Entry 6XYR (X-ray diffraction, 2.08 A resolution); this record covers chain A.

== Chain A ==
Molecule: T4Lnano, Endolysin, Calmodulin, Calmodulin-1
From: Homo sapiens
Notes: EC 3.2.1.17
UniProtKB: chimeric construct of P00720, P0DP23: residues 37-199 from P00720 (ENLYS_BPT4) positions 2-164 (UniProt number = residue number - 35); residues 214-361 from P0DP23 positions 2-149 (UniProt number = residue number - 212)
Chain sequence (361 residues; numbered 1 to 361; the number before each row is that of its first residue):
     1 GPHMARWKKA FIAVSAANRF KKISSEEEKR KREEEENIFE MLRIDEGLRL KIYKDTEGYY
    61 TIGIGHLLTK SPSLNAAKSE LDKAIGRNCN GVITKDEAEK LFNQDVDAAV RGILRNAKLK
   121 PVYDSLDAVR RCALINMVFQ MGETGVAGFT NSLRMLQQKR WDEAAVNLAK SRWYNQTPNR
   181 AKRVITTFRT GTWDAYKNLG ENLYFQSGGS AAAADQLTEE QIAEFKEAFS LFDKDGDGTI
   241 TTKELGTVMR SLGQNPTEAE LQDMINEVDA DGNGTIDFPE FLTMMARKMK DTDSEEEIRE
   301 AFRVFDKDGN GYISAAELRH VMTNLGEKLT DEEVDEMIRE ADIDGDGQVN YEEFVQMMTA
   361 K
Unresolved in the structure: 1-3, 207-215, 361
Construct notes: engineered mutation Gly47 (Arg12 in P00720), Arg172 (Ile137 in P00720); linker (200-213)
Ion coordination: Ca2+ site 1 near Ser152 (its only coordinating residue here); Ca2+ site 2: Asp233, Asp235, Asp237, Thr239, Glu244; Ca2+ site 3: Asp269, Asp271, Asn273, Thr275, Glu280; Ca2+ site 4: Asp306, Asp308, Asn310, Tyr312, Glu317; Ca2+ site 5: Asp342, Asp344, Asp346, Gln348, Glu353
Curated features (UniProtKB/Swiss-Prot):
  - active site (Proton donor/acceptor): Glu46, Asp55
  - binding site (substrate): Leu67, Phe139, Ser152, Asn167
  - binding site (Ca(2+)): Asp233, Asp235, Asp237, Thr239, Glu244, Asp269, Asp271, Asn273, Thr275, Glu280, Asp306, Asp308, Asn310, Tyr312, Glu317, Asp342, Asp344, Asp346, Gln348, Glu353
  - modified residue: Ala214 (N-acetylalanine), Lys234 (N6-acetyllysine), Thr257 (Phosphothreonine), Ser294 (Phosphoserine), Lys307 (N6-acetyllysine), Tyr312 (Phosphotyrosine), Ser314 (Phosphoserine), Thr323 (Phosphothreonine), Lys328 (N6,N6,N6-trimethyllysine), Tyr351 (Phosphotyrosine)
  - cross-link: Lys234 (Glycyl lysine isopeptide (Lys-Gly) (interchain with G-Cter in SUMO2))

== Summary ==
Asp233, Asp235, Asp237, Thr239 and Glu244 coordinate Ca2+ site 2. Asp269, Asp271, Asn273, Thr275 and Glu280
form the Ca2+ site 3. Curated annotation (UniProt) lists active-site residues Glu46 and Asp55, 4
substrate-binding residues and 20 Ca2+-binding residues.
Chain A is T4Lnano, Endolysin, Calmodulin, Calmodulin-1 (Homo sapiens); the structure, Structure of the
T4Lnano fusion protein, was determined by X-ray diffraction together with 6YT3 and 6HR1 from the same study.
